4RYX - chain A; structure by X-ray diffraction, 2.00 A resolution.

Chain A:
Molecule: Retinoid isomerohydrolase
From: Bos taurus
Notes: EC 3.1.1.64
UniProtKB: Q28175 (RPE65_BOVIN); numbering as in UniProt (aligned over 1-533)
Sequence (533 residues; numbered 1 to 533; the number before each row is that of its first residue):
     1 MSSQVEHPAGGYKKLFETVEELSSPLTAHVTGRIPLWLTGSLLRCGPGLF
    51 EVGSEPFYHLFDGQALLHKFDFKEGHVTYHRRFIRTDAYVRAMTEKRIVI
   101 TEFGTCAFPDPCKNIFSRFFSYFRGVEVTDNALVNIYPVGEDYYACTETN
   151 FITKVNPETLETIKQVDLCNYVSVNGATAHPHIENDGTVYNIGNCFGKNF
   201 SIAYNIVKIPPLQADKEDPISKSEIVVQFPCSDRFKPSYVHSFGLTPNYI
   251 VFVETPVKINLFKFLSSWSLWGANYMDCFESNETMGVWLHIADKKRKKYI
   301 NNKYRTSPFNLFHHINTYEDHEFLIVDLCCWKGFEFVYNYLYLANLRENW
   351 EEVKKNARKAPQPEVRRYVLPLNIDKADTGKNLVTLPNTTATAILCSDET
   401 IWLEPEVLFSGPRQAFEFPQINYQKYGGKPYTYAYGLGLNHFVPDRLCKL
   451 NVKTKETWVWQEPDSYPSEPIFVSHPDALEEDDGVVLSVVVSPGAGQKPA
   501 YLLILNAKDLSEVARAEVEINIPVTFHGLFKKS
Not modelled in the structure: 1-3, 111-122, 198-200, 267-271
Sequence notes: conflict L341 (Ser in Q28175)
Curated features (UniProtKB/Swiss-Prot):
  - binding site (Fe cation): H180, H241, H313, H527
  - modified residue: S2 (N-acetylserine), T101 (Phosphothreonine), T105 (Phosphothreonine), K113 (N6-acetyllysine), S117 (Phosphoserine)
  - lipidation (S-palmitoyl cysteine): C112, C231, C329, C330
Bound ions: Fe2+: H180, H241, H313, H527 (together with palmitic acid)
Ligand contacts: emixustat (A3V; (1R)-3-amino-1-[3-(cyclohexylmethoxy)phenyl]propan-1-ol): F61, F103, T129, V134, T147, E148, T149, Y239, H241, I259, F264, Y275, F279, Y338
From the paper describing this entry:
  - binding site for emixustat: T147, E148, I259, F264, F279

Summary:
Chain A binds emixustat. The Fe2+ site is built by H180, H241, H313 and H527. From UniProt: 4 Fe
cation-binding residues. The paper reports a binding site for emixustat at T147, E148 and I259 among others.
Chain A is Retinoid isomerohydrolase (Bos taurus); the structure, Crystal structure of RPE65 in complex with
emixustat and palmitate, P6522 crystal form, was determined by X-ray diffraction (same publication as 4RYY,
4RYZ and 4ZHK).
